Entry 6SB2 (electron microscopy, 6.20 A resolution (low resolution: residue-level contacts below are approximate; hydrogen-bond / salt-bridge calls are withheld)); this record covers chains A and B of the 10 polymer chains in the assembly.

== Chain A (and B) ==
Protein: mTOR, Serine/threonine-protein kinase mTOR
Source organism: Homo sapiens
Notes: EC 2.7.11.1; chain B of this document is another copy of the same molecule, construct and numbering; everything in this record applies to it too
UniProt: P42345 (MTOR_HUMAN); numbering as in UniProt; present here: 60-355, 381-2549
Amino-acid sequence (2549 residues; each row starts with the number of its first residue; note: 6 numbers in that range are skipped by the numbering (no residue carries them; nothing is unmodelled there); numbers below 1 keep their minus sign (UNK-5 is residue -5); X marks 78 residues of unknown identity (built as UNK)):
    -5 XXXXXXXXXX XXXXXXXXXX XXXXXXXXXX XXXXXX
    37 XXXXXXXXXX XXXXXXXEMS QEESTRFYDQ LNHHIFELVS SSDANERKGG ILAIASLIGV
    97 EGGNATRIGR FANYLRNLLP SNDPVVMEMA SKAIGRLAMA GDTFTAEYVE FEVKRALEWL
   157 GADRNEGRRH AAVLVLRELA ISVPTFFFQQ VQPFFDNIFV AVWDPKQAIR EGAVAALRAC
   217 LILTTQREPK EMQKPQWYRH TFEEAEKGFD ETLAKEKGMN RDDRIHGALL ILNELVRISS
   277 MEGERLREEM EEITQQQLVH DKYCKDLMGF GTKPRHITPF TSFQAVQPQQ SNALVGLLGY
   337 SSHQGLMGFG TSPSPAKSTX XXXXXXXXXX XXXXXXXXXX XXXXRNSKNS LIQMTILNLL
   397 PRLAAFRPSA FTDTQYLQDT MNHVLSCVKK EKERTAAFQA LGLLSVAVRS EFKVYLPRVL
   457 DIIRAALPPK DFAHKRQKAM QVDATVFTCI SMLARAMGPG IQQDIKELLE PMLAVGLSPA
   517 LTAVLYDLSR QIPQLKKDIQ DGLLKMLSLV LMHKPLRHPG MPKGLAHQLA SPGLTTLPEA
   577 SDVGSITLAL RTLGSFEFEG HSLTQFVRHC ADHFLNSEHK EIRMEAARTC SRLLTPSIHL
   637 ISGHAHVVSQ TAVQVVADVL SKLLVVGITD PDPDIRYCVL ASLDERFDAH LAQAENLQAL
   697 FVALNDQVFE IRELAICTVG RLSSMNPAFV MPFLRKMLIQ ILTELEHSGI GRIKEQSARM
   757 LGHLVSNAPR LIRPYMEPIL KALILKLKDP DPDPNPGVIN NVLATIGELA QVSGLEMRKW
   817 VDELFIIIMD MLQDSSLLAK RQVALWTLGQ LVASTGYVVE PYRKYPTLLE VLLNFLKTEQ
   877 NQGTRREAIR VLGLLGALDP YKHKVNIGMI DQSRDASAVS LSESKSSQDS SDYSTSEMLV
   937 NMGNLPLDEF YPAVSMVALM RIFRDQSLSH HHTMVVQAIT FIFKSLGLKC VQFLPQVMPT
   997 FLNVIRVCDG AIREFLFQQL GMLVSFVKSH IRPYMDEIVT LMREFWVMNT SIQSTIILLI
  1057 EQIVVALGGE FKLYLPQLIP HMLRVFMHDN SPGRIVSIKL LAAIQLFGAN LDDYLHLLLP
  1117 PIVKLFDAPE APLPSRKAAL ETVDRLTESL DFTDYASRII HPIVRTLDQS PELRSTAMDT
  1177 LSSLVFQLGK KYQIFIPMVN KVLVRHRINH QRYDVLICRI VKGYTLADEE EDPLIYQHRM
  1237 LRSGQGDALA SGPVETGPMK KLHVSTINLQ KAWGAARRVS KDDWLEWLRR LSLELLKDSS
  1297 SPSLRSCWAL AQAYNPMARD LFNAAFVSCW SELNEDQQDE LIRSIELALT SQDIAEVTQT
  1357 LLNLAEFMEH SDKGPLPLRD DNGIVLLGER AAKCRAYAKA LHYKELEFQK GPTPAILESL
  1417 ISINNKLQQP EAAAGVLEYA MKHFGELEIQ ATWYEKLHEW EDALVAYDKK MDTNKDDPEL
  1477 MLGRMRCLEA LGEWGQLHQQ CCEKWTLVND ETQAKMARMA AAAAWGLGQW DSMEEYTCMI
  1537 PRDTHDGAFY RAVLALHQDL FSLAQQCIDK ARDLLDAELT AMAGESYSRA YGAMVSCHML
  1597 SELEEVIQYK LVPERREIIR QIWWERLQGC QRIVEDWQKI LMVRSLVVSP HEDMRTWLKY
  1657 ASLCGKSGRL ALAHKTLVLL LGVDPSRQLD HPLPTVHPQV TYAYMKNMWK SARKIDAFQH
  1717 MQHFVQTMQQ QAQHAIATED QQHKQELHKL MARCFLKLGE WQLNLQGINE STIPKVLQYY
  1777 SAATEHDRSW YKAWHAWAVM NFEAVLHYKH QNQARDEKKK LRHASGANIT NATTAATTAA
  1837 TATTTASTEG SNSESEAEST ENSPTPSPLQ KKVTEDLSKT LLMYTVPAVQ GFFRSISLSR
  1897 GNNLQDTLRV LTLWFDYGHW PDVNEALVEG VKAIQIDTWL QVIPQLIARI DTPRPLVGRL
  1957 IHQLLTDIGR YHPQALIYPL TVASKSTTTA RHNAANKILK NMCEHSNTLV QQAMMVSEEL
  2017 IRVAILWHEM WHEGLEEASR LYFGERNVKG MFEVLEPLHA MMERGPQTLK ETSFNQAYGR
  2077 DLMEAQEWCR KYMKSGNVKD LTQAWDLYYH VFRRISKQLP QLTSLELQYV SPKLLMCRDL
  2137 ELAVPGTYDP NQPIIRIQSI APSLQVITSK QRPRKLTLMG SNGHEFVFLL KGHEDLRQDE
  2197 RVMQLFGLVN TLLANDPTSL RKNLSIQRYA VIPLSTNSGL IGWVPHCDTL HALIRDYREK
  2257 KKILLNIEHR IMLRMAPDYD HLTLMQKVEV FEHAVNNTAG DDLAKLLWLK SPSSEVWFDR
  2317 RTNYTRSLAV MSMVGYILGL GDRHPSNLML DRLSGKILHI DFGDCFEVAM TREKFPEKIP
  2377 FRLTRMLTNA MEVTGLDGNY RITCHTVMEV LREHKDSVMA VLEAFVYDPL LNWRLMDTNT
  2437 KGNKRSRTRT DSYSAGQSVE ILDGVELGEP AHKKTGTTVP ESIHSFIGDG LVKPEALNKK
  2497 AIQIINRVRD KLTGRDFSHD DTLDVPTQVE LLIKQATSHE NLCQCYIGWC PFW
Disordered / not traced: -5 to 16, 54-59, 75-81, 157-161, 224-232, 247-257, 290-355, 381-385, 405-409, 467-477, 492-496, 550-577, 596-598, 634-643, 787-790, 904-932, 1223-1260, 1815-1866, 2437-2491

== Interface between chain A and chain B ==
Residue-residue contacts - 10 pairs, chain A then chain B:
  Val698(A) with Ser1153(B)
  Asn701(A) with Asp1150(B); Ser1153(B); Arg1154(B)
  His743(A) with Pro1072(B)
  Pro1072(A) with His743(B)
  Asp1150(A) with Asn701(B)
  Ser1153(A) with Val698(B); Asn701(B)
  Arg1154(A) with Asn701(B)
Also at the interface, not in a pair above, chain A (14 interface residues in all): Thr665, Asp702, Gln703, Gly745, Pro1076, His1112, Met1194
Also at the interface, not in a pair above, chain B (15 interface residues in all): Thr665, Asp702, Gln703, Gln736, Gly745, Pro1076, Tyr1151, Met1194

== Overview ==
14 residues of chain A and 15 residues of chain B are in contact.
Both chains are mTOR, Serine/threonine-protein kinase mTOR (Homo sapiens). Entry 6SB2 (cryo-EM structure of
mTORC1 bound to active RagA/C GTPases) was determined by electron microscopy together with 6S6D from the same
study.
